6C4C - chains B and D of the 4 polymer chains in the assembly; structure by X-ray diffraction, 2.20 A resolution.

# Chain B (and D)
Name: Isocitrate lyase 1
From: Mycobacterium tuberculosis (strain ATCC 35801 / TMC 107 / Erdman)
Notes: EC 4.1.3.1, 4.1.3.30; chain D of this document is another copy of the same molecule, construct and numbering; everything in this record applies to it too
Reference sequence: H8EVV4 (ACEA1_MYCTE); numbering as in UniProt (aligned over 1-428)
Chain sequence (442 residues; numbered -13 to 428; the number before each row is that of its first residue; numbers below 1 keep their minus sign (Met-13 is residue -13)):
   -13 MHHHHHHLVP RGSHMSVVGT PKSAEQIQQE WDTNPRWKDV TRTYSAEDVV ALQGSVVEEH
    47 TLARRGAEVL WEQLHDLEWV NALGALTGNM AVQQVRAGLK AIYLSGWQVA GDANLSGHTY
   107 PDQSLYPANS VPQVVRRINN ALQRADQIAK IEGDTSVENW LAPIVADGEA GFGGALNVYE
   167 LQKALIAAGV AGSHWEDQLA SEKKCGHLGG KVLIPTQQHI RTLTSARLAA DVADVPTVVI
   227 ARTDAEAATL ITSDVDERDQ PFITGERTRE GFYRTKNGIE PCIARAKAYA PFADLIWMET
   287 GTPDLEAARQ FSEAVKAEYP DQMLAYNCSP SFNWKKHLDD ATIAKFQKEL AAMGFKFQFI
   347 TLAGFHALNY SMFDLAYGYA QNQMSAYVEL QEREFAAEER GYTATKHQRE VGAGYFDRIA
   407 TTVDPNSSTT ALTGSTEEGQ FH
Disordered / not traced: -13 to 0, 428 (chain D: -13 to 0)
Sequence notes: initiating methionine (-13); expression tag (-12 to 0)
Modified / non-standard residues: Cys191 (S-[(1Z)-2-carboxy-N-hydroxyethanimidoyl]-L-cysteine; EJA)
Curated features (UniProtKB/Swiss-Prot):
  - binding site (substrate): Ser91 to Trp93, Gly192, His193, Arg228, Asn313 to Ser317, Thr347
  - binding site (Mg(2+)): Asp153
Ion coordination: Mg2+ site 1: Asp153 (together with pyruvic acid); Mg2+ site 2: Ala276, Ala279, Gln308
Small-molecule neighbours: pyruvic acid (PYR): Tyr89, Ser91, Gly92, Trp93, Asp108, Asp153, His180, Cys191, Arg228, Trp283, Asn313, Thr347, Leu348

# Chain B / chain D interface
Contacting residue pairs - 28 pairs, chain B then chain D:
  Leu101(B) - Asn115(D)
  Tyr106(B) - Glu166(D)  hydrogen bond
  Gln109(B) - Leu162(D)
  Ser110(B) - Asn163(D)  hydrogen bond (backbone-side chain)
  Leu111(B) - Leu162(D)  hydrophobic
  Leu111(B) - Asn163(D)
  Pro113(B) - Asn115(D)
  Asn115(B) - Leu101(D)  hydrogen bond (side chain-backbone)
  Asn115(B) - Pro113(D)
  Gly159(B) - Ser187(D)  hydrogen bond (backbone-side chain)
  Gly160(B) - Ser187(D)  hydrogen bond (backbone-side chain)
  Leu162(B) - Gln109(D)
  Leu162(B) - Leu111(D)  hydrophobic
  Asn163(B) - Ser110(D)  hydrogen bond (side chain-backbone)
  Asn163(B) - Leu111(D)
  Asn163(B) - Ser187(D)
  Glu166(B) - Tyr106(D)  hydrogen bond
  Lys169(B) - His104(D)
  Ser187(B) - Gly159(D)
  Ser187(B) - Gly160(D)
  Glu188(B) - Arg207(D)  salt bridge
  Ser239(B) - Arg253(D)
  Asp240(B) - Arg253(D)  salt bridge
  Val241(B) - Thr254(D)
  Val241(B) - Arg255(D)
  Arg255(B) - Val241(D)
  Glu256(B) - Val241(D)
  Tyr259(B) - Tyr259(D)
Other interface residues (no listed pair), chain B (26 interface residues in all): His104, Ala114, Arg207, Arg253, Gly257
Other interface residues (no listed pair), chain D (27 interface residues in all): Ala114, Lys169, Glu188, Ser239, Asp240, Glu256, Gly257

# Overview
26 residues of chain B face 27 of chain D across their interface, with 7 hydrogen bonds and 2 salt bridges.
Polar pairs include Glu188(B)-Arg207(D), Asp240(B)-Arg253(D) and Tyr106(B)-Glu166(D). Bound to chain B:
pyruvic acid.
Both chains are Isocitrate lyase 1 (Mycobacterium tuberculosis (strain ATCC 35801 / TMC 107 / Erdman)). Entry
6C4C (Crystal structure of 3-nitropropionate modified isocitrate lyase from Mycobacterium tuberculosis with
glyoxylate and pyruvate) was determined by X-ray diffraction, deposited together with 6C4A.
